1K4L - chain A; structure by X-ray diffraction, 1.60 A resolution.

# Chain A
Name: 3,4-Dihydroxy-2-Butanone 4-Phosphate Synthase
Source organism: Magnaporthe grisea
Notes: EC 5.4.99.-
Reference sequence: Q8TG90 (Q8TG90_MAGGR); residue numbers follow UniProt; this construct covers 1-233
Sequence (233 residues; each row starts with the number of its first residue):
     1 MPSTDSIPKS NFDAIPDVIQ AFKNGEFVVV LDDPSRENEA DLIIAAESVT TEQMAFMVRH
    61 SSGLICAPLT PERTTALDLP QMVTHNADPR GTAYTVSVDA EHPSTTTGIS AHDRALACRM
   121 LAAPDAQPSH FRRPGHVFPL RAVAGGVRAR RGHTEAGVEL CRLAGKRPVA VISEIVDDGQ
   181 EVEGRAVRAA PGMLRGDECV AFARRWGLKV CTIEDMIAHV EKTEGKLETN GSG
Disordered / not traced: 1-11, 228-233
UniProt features mapped onto this chain:
  - binding site (Mg(2+)): E37, H153
  - binding site (Mn(2+)): E37, H153
  - binding site (D-ribulose 5-phosphate): D41, T92, R150 to T154
  - site (Essential for catalytic activity): H136, E174
  - modified residue: C66 (S-glutathionyl cysteine)
Bound ions: Mn2+ site 1: E37, H153 (together with sulfate ion); Mn2+ site 2 near E37 (its only coordinating residue here)

# Overview
The Mn2+ site 1 is built by E37 and H153. Curated annotation (UniProt) lists Mg2+-binding residues E37 and
H153, Mn2+-binding residues E37 and H153 and 7 D-ribulose 5-phosphate-binding residues.
Chain A is 3,4-Dihydroxy-2-Butanone 4-Phosphate Synthase (Magnaporthe grisea); the structure, Crystal
Structure of 3,4-dihydroxy-2-butanone 4-phosphate synthase in complex with two Manganese ions, was determined
by X-ray diffraction, deposited together with 1K49, 1K4I, 1K4O and 1K4P.
